6GBP - chains A and C of the 3 polymer chains in the assembly; structure by X-ray diffraction, 3.49 A resolution.

[Chain A (and C)]
Molecule: Polymerase cofactor VP35
Source organism: Zaire ebolavirus
Notes: fragment: oligomerization domain; chain C of this document is another copy of the same molecule, construct and numbering; everything in this record applies to it too
Reference sequence: Q05127 (VP35_EBOZM); residues 82-145 here = UniProt positions 82-145
Sequence (73 residues; row label = number of the first residue in the row):
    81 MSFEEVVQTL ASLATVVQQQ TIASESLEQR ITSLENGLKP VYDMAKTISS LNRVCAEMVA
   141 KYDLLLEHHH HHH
Not modelled in the structure: 81 (chain C: 151-153)
Sequence notes: initiating methionine (81); expression tag (146-153)
Swiss-Prot annotation at these positions:
  - mutagenesis: Leu90 to Leu93 (Complete loss of homotrimerization; when associated with A-107), Leu107 (L107A: Complete loss of homotrimerization; when associated with 90-AASA-93)

[How chain A and chain C interact]
Contacting residue pairs (22):
  Ser82(A) - Phe83(C)
  Phe83(A) - Phe83(C)  hydrophobic
  Val86(A) - Val86(C)  hydrophobic
  Val86(A) - Val87(C)  hydrophobic
  Val86(A) - Leu90(C)
  Thr89(A) - Leu90(C)
  Leu90(A) - Leu90(C)  hydrophobic
  Leu93(A) - Leu93(C)  hydrophobic
  Leu93(A) - Ala94(C)  hydrophobic
  Leu93(A) - Val97(C)  hydrophobic
  Val96(A) - Val97(C)  hydrophobic
  Val97(A) - Val97(C)  hydrophobic
  Gln100(A) - Val97(C)  hydrogen bond (side chain-backbone)
  Gln100(A) - Gln100(C)
  Gln100(A) - Thr101(C)  hydrogen bond
  Leu107(A) - Leu107(C)  hydrophobic
  Leu107(A) - Ile111(C)  hydrophobic
  Arg110(A) - Glu108(C)  salt bridge
  Arg110(A) - Ile111(C)
  Arg110(A) - Thr112(C)
  Arg110(A) - Glu115(C)  salt bridge
  Ile111(A) - Ile111(C)  hydrophobic
Interface residues without a listed pair, chain A (14 interface residues in all): Ser104, Leu114
Interface residues without a listed pair, chain C (15 interface residues in all): Ser104

[Overview]
The interface between chain A and chain C involves 14 residues on one side and 15 on the other, with 2
hydrogen bonds and 2 salt bridges. Among the polar pairs are Arg110(A)-Glu108(C), Arg110(A)-Glu115(C) and
Gln100(A)-Val97(C). UniProt lists 5 mutagenesis sites on chain A.
Chain A and chain C are both Polymerase cofactor VP35 (Zaire ebolavirus); the structure, Crystal Structure of
the oligomerization domain of VP35 from Ebola virus, mercury derivative, was determined by X-ray diffraction,
deposited together with 6GBO, 6GBQ and 6GBR.
